PDB entry 8SY5 | electron microscopy, 2.70 A resolution | chains G and I of the 8 polymer chains in the assembly

== Chain G ==
Name: DNA-directed RNA polymerase subunit alpha
Organism: Escherichia coli
Notes: EC 2.7.7.6
Reference sequence: P0A7Z4 (RPOA_ECOLI); residues 1-329 here = UniProt positions 1-329
Amino-acid sequence (329 residues; row label = number of the first residue in the row):
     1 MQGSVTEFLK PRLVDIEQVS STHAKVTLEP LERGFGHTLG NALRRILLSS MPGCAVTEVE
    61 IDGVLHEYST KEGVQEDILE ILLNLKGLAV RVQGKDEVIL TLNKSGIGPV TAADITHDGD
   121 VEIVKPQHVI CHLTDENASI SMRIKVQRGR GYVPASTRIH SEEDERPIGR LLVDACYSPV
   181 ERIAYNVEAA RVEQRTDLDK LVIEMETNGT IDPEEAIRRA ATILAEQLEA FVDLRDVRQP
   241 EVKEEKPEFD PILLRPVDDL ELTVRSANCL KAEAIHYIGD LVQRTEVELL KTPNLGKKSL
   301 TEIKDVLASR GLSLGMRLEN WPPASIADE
Disordered / not traced: 1-5, 160-166, 235-329
UniProt features mapped onto this chain:
  - region: E162 to E165 (Required for interaction with Crp at class II promoters)
  - modified residue: R265 (ADP-ribosylarginine), K297 (N6-acetyllysine), K298 (N6-acetyllysine)
  - mutagenesis: R45 (R45C: In rpoA112; temperature-sensitive, blocks RNA polymerase assembly), E162 to E165 (5-fold decrease in CRP-class II promoter-dependent transcription), E165 (E165K: 5-fold decrease in CRP-class II promoter-dependent transcription), R191 (R191C: In rpoA101; temperature-sensitive)

== Chain I ==
Name: DNA-directed RNA polymerase subunit beta
Organism: Escherichia coli
Notes: EC 2.7.7.6
Reference sequence: P0A8V2 (RPOB_ECOLI); residues 1-1342 here = UniProt positions 1-1342
Amino-acid sequence (1342 residues; row label = number of the first residue in the row):
     1 MVYSYTEKKR IRKDFGKRPQ VLDVPYLLSI QLDSFQKFIE QDPEGQYGLE AAFRSVFPIQ
    61 SYSGNSELQY VSYRLGEPVF DVQECQIRGV TYSAPLRVKL RLVIYEREAP EGTVKDIKEQ
   121 EVYMGEIPLM TDNGTFVING TERVIVSQLH RSPGVFFDSD KGKTHSSGKV LYNARIIPYR
   181 GSWLDFEFDP KDNLFVRIDR RRKLPATIIL RALNYTTEQI LDLFFEKVIF EIRDNKLQME
   241 LVPERLRGET ASFDIEANGK VYVEKGRRIT ARHIRQLEKD DVKLIEVPVE YIAGKVVAKD
   301 YIDESTGELI CAANMELSLD LLAKLSQSGH KRIETLFTND LDHGPYISET LRVDPTNDRL
   361 SALVEIYRMM RPGEPPTREA AESLFENLFF SEDRYDLSAV GRMKFNRSLL REEIEGSGIL
   421 SKDDIIDVMK KLIDIRNGKG EVDDIDHLGN RRIRSVGEMA ENQFRVGLVR VERAVKERLS
   481 LGDLDTLMPQ DMINAKPISA AVKEFFGSSQ LSQFMDQNNP LSEITHKRRI SALGPGGLTR
   541 ERAGFEVRDV HPTHYGRVCP IETPEGPNIG LINSLSVYAQ TNEYGFLETP YRKVTDGVVT
   601 DEIHYLSAIE EGNYVIAQAN SNLDEEGHFV EDLVTCRSKG ESSLFSRDQV DYMDVSTQQV
   661 VSVGASLIPF LEHDDANRAL MGANMQRQAV PTLRADKPLV GTGMERAVAV DSGVTAVAKR
   721 GGVVQYVDAS RIVIKVNEDE MYPGEAGIDI YNLTKYTRSN QNTCINQMPC VSLGEPVERG
   781 DVLADGPSTD LGELALGQNM RVAFMPWNGY NFEDSILVSE RVVQEDRFTT IHIQELACVS
   841 RDTKLGPEEI TADIPNVGEA ALSKLDESGI VYIGAEVTGG DILVGKVTPK GETQLTPEEK
   901 LLRAIFGEKA SDVKDSSLRV PNGVSGTVID VQVFTRDGVE KDKRALEIEE MQLKQAKKDL
   961 SEELQILEAG LFSRIRAVLV AGGVEAEKLD KLPRDRWLEL GLTDEEKQNQ LEQLAEQYDE
  1021 LKHEFEKKLE AKRRKITQGD DLAPGVLKIV KVYLAVKRRI QPGDKMAGRH GNKGVISKIN
  1081 PIEDMPYDEN GTPVDIVLNP LGVPSRMNIG QILETHLGMA AKGIGDKINA MLKQQQEVAK
  1141 LREFIQRAYD LGADVRQKVD LSTFSDEEVM RLAENLRKGM PIATPVFDGA KEAEIKELLK
  1201 LGDLPTSGQI RLYDGRTGEQ FERPVTVGYM YMLKLNHLVD DKMHARSTGS YSLVTQQPLG
  1261 GKAQFGGQRF GEMEVWALEA YGAAYTLQEM LTVKSDDVNG RTKMYKNIVD GNHQMEPGMP
  1321 ESFNVLLKEI RSLGINIELE DE
Disordered / not traced: 58-66, 103-117, 227-336, 886-918, 978-1016
Small-molecule neighbours: X0F (2-oxo-2-hydroadenosine 5'-(tetrahydrogen triphosphate)): R678, M681, D814, K1073, R1106
UniProt features mapped onto this chain:
  - modified residue (N6-acetyllysine): K1022, K1200
  - mutagenesis: I561 (I561S: Resistant to antibiotics salinamide A and B), I569 (I569S: Resistant to antibiotics salinamide A and B), A665 (A665E: Resistant to antibiotics salinamide A and B), D675 (D675A/G: Resistant to antibiotics salinamide A and B), N677 (N677H/K: Resistant to antibiotics salinamide A and B), L680 (L680M: Resistant to antibiotics salinamide A and B), E813 (E813K: Disrupts the enzyme's active center)
From the paper describing this entry:
  - binding site for X0F: R678, R1106

== Chain G / chain I interface ==
Pairs across the interface (41; chain G residue first):
  N41(G) - R1216(I)
  N41(G) - T1217(I)
  N41(G) - G1218(I)
  R44(G) - Y1087(I)
  R44(G) - G1091(I)
  R45(G) - E1083(I)  hydrogen bond (side chain-backbone)
  R45(G) - D1084(I)  salt bridge
  R45(G) - G1215(I)  hydrogen bond (side chain-backbone)
  R45(G) - R1216(I)
  L65(G) - I873(I)
  H66(G) - I929(I)
  Y68(G) - Y756(I)
  Y68(G) - I831(I)  hydrophobic
  Y68(G) - K1057(I)
  T70(G) - A729(I)
  G73(G) - Y726(I)
  G73(G) - D728(I)
  V74(G) - D728(I)
  V74(G) - A729(I)  hydrogen bond (backbone-backbone)
  Q75(G) - A729(I)
  Q75(G) - V771(I)  hydrogen bond (side chain-backbone)
  E76(G) - A729(I)
  D77(G) - A729(I)
  D77(G) - K755(I)  salt bridge
  D77(G) - Y756(I)
  D77(G) - N766(I)
  L79(G) - L693(I)  hydrophobic
  L79(G) - K1057(I)
  L83(G) - R694(I)
  K86(G) - Q824(I)  hydrogen bond (side chain-backbone)
  T134(G) - V727(I)  hydrogen bond (side chain-backbone)
  Y152(G) - Q824(I)
  Y152(G) - R1059(I)  hydrogen bond
  P154(G) - R1059(I)
  I168(G) - G874(I)
  E181(G) - R821(I)
  R182(G) - N1090(I)  hydrogen bond (side chain-backbone)
  R182(G) - G1091(I)
  I183(G) - G1091(I)
  A184(G) - N1090(I)
  Y185(G) - Y1087(I)
Other interface residues (no listed pair), chain G (33 interface residues in all): L48, S49, E67, S69, E72, D135, S156, D174, C176
Other interface residues (no listed pair), chain I (38 interface residues in all): S730, M768, L773, V823, D826, Y872, A875, T927, V928, A1055, T1092

== In short ==
33 residues of chain G and 38 residues of chain I are in contact, with 8 hydrogen bonds and 2 salt bridges.
Among the polar pairs are R45(G)-D1084(I), D77(G)-K755(I) and R45(G)-E1083(I). Bound to chain I: compound X0F.
From the paper: a binding site for X0F at R678(I) and R1106(I).
Chain G is DNA-directed RNA polymerase subunit alpha and chain I is DNA-directed RNA polymerase subunit beta,
both from Escherichia coli; the structure, E. coli DNA-directed RNA polymerase transcription elongation
complex bound the unnatural dS-BTP base pair in the ..., was determined by electron microscopy together with
8SY6 and 8SY7 from the same study.
